PDB entry 6N57 | electron microscopy, 3.70 A resolution | chains J and M of the 7 polymer chains in the assembly

# Chain J
Molecule: DNA-directed RNA polymerase subunit beta'
From: Escherichia coli
Notes: EC 2.7.7.6
Reference sequence: P0A8T7 (RPOC_ECOLI); numbering as in UniProt (aligned over 2-1407)
Sequence (1430 residues; numbered 1 to 1430; the number before each row is that of its first residue):
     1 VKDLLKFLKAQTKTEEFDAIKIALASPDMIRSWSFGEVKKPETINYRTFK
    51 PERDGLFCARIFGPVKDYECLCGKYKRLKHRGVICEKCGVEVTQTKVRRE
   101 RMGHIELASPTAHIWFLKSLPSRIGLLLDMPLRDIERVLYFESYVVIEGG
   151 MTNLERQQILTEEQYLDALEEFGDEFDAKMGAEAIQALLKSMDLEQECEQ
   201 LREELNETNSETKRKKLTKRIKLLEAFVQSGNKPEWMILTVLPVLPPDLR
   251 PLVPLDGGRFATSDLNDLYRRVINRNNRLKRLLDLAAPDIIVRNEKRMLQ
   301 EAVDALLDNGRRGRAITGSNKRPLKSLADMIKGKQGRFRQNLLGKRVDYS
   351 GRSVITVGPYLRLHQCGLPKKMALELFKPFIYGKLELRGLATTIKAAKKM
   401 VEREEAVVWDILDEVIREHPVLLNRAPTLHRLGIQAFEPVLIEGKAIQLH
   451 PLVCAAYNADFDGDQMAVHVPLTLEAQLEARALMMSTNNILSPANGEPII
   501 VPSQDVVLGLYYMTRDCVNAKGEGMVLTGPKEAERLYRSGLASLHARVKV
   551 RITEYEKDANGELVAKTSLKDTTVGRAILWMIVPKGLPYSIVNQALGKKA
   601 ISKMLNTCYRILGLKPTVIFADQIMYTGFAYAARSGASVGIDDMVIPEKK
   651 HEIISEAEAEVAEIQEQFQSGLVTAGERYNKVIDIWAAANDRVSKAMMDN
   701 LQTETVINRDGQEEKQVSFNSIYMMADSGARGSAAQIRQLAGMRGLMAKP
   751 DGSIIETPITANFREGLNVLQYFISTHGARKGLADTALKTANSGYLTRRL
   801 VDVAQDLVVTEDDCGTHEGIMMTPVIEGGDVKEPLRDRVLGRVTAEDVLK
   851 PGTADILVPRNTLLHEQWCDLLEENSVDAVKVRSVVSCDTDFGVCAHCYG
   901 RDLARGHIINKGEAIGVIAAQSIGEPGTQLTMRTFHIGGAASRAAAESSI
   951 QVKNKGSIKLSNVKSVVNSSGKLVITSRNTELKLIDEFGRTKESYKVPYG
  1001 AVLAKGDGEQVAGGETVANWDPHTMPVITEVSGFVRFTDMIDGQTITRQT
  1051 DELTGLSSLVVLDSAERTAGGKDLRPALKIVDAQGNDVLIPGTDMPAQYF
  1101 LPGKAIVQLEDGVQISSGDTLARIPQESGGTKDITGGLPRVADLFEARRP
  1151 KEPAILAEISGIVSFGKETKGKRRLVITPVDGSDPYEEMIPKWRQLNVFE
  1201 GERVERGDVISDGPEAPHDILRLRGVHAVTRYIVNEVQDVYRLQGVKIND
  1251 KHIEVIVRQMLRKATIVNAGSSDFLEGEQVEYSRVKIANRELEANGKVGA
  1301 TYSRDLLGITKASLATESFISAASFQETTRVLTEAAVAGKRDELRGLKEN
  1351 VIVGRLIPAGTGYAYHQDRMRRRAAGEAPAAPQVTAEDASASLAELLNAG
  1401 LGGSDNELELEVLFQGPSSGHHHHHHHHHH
Disordered / not traced: 1-14, 939-947, 1127-1131, 1376-1430
Sequence notes: expression tag (1, 1408-1430)
Ion coordination: Zn2+ site 1: Cys70, Cys72, Cys85, Cys88; Mg2+: Asp460, Asp462, Asp464; Zn2+ site 2: Cys814, Cys888, Cys895, Cys898
Small-molecule neighbours: chapso (1N7): Phe935, Ile937, Leu1243, Gln1244
Curated features (UniProtKB/Swiss-Prot):
  - binding site (Zn(2+)): Cys70, Cys72, Cys85, Cys88, Cys814, Cys888, Cys895, Cys898
  - binding site (Mg(2+)): Asp460, Asp462, Asp464
  - modified residue: Lys983 (N6-acetyllysine)
  - mutagenesis: Gln504 (Q504P: Resistant to antibiotics salinamide A and B), Asn690 (N690D: Resistant to antibiotics salinamide A and B), Met697 (M697V: Resistant to antibiotics salinamide A and B), Ala735 (A735T: Resistant to antibiotics salinamide A and B), Arg738 (R738C/H/P/S: Resistant to antibiotics salinamide A and B), Ala748 (A748E: Resistant to antibiotics salinamide A and B), Pro758 (P758S/T: Resistant to antibiotics salinamide A and B), Phe763 (F763C: Resistant to antibiotics salinamide A and B), Ser775 (S775A: Resistant to antibiotics salinamide A and B), Ala779 (A779T/V: Resistant to antibiotics salinamide A and B), Arg780 (R780C: Resistant to antibiotics salinamide A and B), Gly782 (G782A/C: Resistant to antibiotics salinamide A and B), 1 further mutagenesis entry in UniProt
What the authors report for this chain:
  - conformationally variable residues (helix shift): Leu788

# Chain M
Molecule: Protein TraR
From: Escherichia coli
Reference sequence: P41065 (TRAR_ECOLI); residues 2-73 here = UniProt positions 2-73
Sequence (72 residues; row label = number of the first residue in the row):
     2 SDEADEAYSVTEQLTMTGINRIRQKINAHGIPVYLCEACGNPIPEARRKI
    52 FPGVTLCVECQAYQERQRKHYA
Ion coordination: Zn2+: Cys37, Cys40, Cys58
Small-molecule neighbours: chapso (1N7): Ser10, Gln14, Met17, Asn21
Curated features (UniProtKB/Swiss-Prot):
  - zinc finger: Cys37 to Cys61 (dksA C4-type)
What the authors report for this chain:
  - binding site for Mg2+: Ser2
  - mutagenesis - P43A, P45A: decreased binding to RNAP

# How chain J and chain M interact
Pairs across the interface - 46 pairs, chain J then chain M:
  Asn458(J) with Ser2(M), hydrogen bond (side chain-backbone)
  Asp460(J) with Ser2(M)
  Asp462(J) with Asp3(M)
  Gln667(J) with Ile51(M)
  Gly671(J) with Val59(M)
  Leu672(J) with Ala47(M), hydrophobic; Arg48(M); Ile51(M), hydrophobic; Val59(M)
  Val673(J) with Phe52(M), hydrophobic
  Thr674(J) with Val59(M); Gln62(M); Ala63(M)
  Glu677(J) with Phe52(M)
  Tyr679(J) with Ile23(M)
  Asn680(J) with Ile23(M)
  Lys681(J) with Ile27(M)
  Ile683(J) with Ile23(M), hydrophobic
  Asp684(J) with Arg24(M), salt bridge; Ile27(M)
  Ala687(J) with Ile20(M), hydrophobic; Arg24(M), hydrogen bond (backbone-side chain)
  Ala688(J) with Arg24(M)
  Asp691(J) with Arg24(M), salt bridge
  Arg731(J) with Asp6(M), salt bridge
  Ala735(J) with Tyr9(M); Glu13(M)
  Gln736(J) with Tyr9(M)
  Gln739(J) with Tyr9(M)
  Ala748(J) with Leu15(M), hydrophobic; Thr16(M)
  Gly752(J) with Arg22(M), hydrogen bond (backbone-side chain)
  Ser753(J) with Arg22(M)
  Ile754(J) with Ile20(M), hydrophobic; Ile23(M), hydrophobic
  Gly778(J) with Thr12(M), hydrogen bond (backbone-side chain)
  Lys781(J) with Leu15(M)
  Gly782(J) with Ala8(M); Thr12(M)
  Leu783(J) with Glu4(M); Ala8(M)
  Asp785(J) with Val11(M)
  Thr786(J) with Glu4(M); Glu7(M); Ala8(M)
  His936(J) with Thr18(M)
Other interface residues (no listed pair), chain J (39 interface residues in all): Ile664, Leu746, Lys749, Ala779, Thr790, Thr931, Phe935
Other interface residues (no listed pair), chain M (28 interface residues in all): Gln14, Gly19, Lys26

# Summary
Chain J and chain M form an interface of 39 and 28 residues respectively, with 4 hydrogen bonds and 3 salt
bridges. Polar pairs include Asp684(J)-Arg24(M), Asp691(J)-Arg24(M) and Arg731(J)-Asp6(M). The paper reports a
binding site for Mg2+ at Ser2(M); P43A and P45A of chain M reduce binding to RNAP.
Here chain J is DNA-directed RNA polymerase subunit beta' and chain M is Protein TraR, both from Escherichia
coli. Entry 6N57 (Cryo-EM structure of Escherichia coli RNAP polymerase bound with TraR in conformation I) was
determined by electron microscopy together with 6N58, 6OUL and 6P1K from the same study.
